PDB entry 8W20 | electron microscopy, 4.30 A resolution (low resolution: residue-level contacts below are approximate; hydrogen-bond / salt-bridge calls are withheld) | chains A and H of the 11 polymer chains in the assembly

Chain A:
Molecule: Intein C-terminal splicing domain-containing protein
Organism: Streptomyces coelicolor A3(2)
Reference sequence: Q9ACV2 (Q9ACV2_STRCO); residues 33-1368 here correspond to UniProt positions 1-1336 (UniProt number = residue number - 32)
Amino-acid sequence (1368 residues; row label = number of the first residue in the row):
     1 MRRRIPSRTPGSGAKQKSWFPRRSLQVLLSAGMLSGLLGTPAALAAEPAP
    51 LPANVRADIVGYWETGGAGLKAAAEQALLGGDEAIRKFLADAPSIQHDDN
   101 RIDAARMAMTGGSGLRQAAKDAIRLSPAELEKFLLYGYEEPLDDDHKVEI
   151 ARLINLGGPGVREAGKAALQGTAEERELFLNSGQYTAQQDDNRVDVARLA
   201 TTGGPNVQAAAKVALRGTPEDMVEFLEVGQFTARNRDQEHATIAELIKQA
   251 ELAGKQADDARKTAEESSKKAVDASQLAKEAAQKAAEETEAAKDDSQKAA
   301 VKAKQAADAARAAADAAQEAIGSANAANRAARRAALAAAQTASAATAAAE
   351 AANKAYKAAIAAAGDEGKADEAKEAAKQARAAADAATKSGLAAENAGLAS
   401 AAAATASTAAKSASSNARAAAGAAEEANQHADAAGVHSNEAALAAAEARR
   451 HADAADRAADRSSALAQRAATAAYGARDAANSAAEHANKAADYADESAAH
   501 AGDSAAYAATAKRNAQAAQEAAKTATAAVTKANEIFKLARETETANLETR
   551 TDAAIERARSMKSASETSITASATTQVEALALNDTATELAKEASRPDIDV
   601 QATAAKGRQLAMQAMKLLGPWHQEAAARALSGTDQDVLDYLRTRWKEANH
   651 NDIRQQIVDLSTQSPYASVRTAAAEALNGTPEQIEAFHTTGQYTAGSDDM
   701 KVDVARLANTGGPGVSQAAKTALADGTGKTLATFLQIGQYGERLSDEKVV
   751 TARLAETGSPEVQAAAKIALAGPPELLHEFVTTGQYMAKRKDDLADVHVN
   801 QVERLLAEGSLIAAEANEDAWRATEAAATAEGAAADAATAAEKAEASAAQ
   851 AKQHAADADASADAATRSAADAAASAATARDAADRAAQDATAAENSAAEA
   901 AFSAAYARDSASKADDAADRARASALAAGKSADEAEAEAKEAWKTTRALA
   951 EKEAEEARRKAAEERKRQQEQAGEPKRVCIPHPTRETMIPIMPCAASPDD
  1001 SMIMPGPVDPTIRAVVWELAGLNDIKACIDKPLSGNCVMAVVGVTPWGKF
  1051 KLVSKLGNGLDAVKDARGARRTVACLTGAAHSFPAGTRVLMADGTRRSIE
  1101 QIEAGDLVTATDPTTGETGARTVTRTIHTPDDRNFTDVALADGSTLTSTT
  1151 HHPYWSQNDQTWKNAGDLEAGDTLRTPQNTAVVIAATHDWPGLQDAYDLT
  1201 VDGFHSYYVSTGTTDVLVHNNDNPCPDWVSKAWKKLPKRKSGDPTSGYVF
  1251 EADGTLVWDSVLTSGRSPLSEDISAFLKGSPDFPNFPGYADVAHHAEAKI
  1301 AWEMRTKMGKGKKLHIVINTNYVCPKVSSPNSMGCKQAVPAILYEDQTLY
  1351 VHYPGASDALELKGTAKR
Not modelled in the structure: 1-49, 336-443, 890-1368
Differences from the reference sequence: initiating methionine (1); expression tag (2-32)

Chain H:
Molecule: Secreted protein
Organism: Streptomyces coelicolor A3(2)
Reference sequence: Q9ACV3 (Q9ACV3_STRCO); residues 1-166 here = UniProt positions 1-166
Amino-acid sequence (166 residues; numbered 1 to 166; the number before each row is that of its first residue):
     1 MANTSRTRQALMAIAVSVLAAGVTTLGVAHADNGDAVAAAAEMPQAVEDF
    51 SYPGAAKIQAETGAILKRGNGHMLMTSCDGSEDIQVMSRTGQKDFCFNVM
   101 AKPAYLTLEVPQAYGIWTSADPVKTTIKDTDGTATVINAPANDFTGYGEA
   151 GSTGEPTTLIELRVAG
Not modelled in the structure: 1-41, 166
Disulfides: Cys-78/Cys-96

How chain A and chain H interact:
Residue-residue contacts (17; chain A residue first):
  Arg-559(A) with Glu-82(H); Gln-85(H)
  Pro-713(A) with Arg-89(H)
  Ser-745(A) with Arg-89(H)
  Lys-748(A) with Tyr-114(H)
  Val-749(A) with Ala-150(H)
  Ala-752(A) with Tyr-114(H); Phe-144(H); Ala-150(H)
  Arg-753(A) with Ala-150(H)
  Glu-756(A) with Thr-145(H); Gly-146(H); Ala-150(H); Gly-151(H)
  Lys-767(A) with Trp-117(H)
  Leu-770(A) with Trp-117(H); Phe-144(H)
Other interface residues (no listed pair), chain A (12 interface residues in all): Ala-755, Ala-771
Other interface residues (no listed pair), chain H (11 interface residues in all): Glu-149

Summary:
12 residues of chain A face 11 of chain H across their interface.
Here chain A is Intein C-terminal splicing domain-containing protein and chain H is Secreted protein, both
from Streptomyces coelicolor A3(2). Entry 8W20 (Umb1 umbrella toxin particle) was determined by electron
microscopy (same publication as 8W22).
